8RHE - chain A; structure by X-ray diffraction, 1.95 A resolution.

== Chain A ==
Name: LysM peptidoglycan-binding domain-containing protein
Source organism: Pseudomonas aeruginosa
Notes: EC 4.2.2.-
UniProt: A0A0C7CWY9 (A0A0C7CWY9_PSEAI); numbering as in UniProt (aligned over 76-393)
Amino-acid sequence (338 residues; row label = number of the first residue in the row):
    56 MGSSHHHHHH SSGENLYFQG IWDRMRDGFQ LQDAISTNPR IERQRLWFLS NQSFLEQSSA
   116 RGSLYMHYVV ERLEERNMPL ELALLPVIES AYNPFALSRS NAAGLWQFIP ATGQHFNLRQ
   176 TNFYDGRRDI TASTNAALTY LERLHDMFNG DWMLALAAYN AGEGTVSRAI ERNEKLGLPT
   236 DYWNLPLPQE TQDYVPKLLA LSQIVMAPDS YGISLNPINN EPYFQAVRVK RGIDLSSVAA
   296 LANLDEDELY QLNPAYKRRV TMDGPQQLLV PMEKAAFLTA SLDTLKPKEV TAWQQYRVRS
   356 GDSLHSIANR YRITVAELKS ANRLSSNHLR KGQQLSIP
Unresolved in the structure: 56-61, 339-393
Sequence notes: initiating methionine (56); expression tag (57-75)
Metal / ion sites: Zn2+ site 1: His62, His64 (shared with 1 residue of chain B); Zn2+ site 2: His63, His65, Asp82, Asp318; Zn2+ site 3: His170 (shared with 2 residues of chain B); Zn2+ site 4: Glu197, Asp201 (shared with 2 residues of chain B)
Ligand contacts: bulgecin a (BLG; 4-O-(4-O-sulfonyl-N-acetylglucosamininyl)-5-methylhydroxy-L-proline-taurine): Glu144, Ser153, Arg154, Ser155, Ala157, Trp161, Gln162, Phe163, Ile164, Thr167, Tyr195, Tyr214, Asn215, Ala216, Gly217, Glu218, Glu245, Tyr249

== In short ==
Bound to chain A: bulgecin a. The Zn2+ site 1 is built by His62 and His64. His63, His65, Asp82 and Asp318
coordinate Zn2+ site 2.
Chain A is LysM peptidoglycan-binding domain-containing protein (Pseudomonas aeruginosa); the structure, Lytic
Transglycosylase MltD of Pseudomonas aeruginosa bound to the Natural Product Bulgecin A, was determined by
X-ray diffraction, deposited together with 8RHF and 8RHI.
